5H7D - chains A and D of the 8 polymer chains in the assembly; structure by X-ray diffraction, 2.57 A resolution.

[Chain A (and D)]
Molecule: Putrescine aminotransferase, Immunoglobulin G-binding protein A
Source organism: Escherichia coli (strain K12)
Notes: EC 2.6.1.82; chain D of this document is another copy of the same molecule, construct and numbering; everything in this record applies to it too
UniProt: chimeric construct of P42588, P38507: residues 7-453 from P42588 (PAT_ECOLI) positions 7-453 (same numbers); residues 454-501 from P38507 positions 220-267 (UniProt number = residue number - 234)
Sequence (499 residues; row label = number of the first residue in the row):
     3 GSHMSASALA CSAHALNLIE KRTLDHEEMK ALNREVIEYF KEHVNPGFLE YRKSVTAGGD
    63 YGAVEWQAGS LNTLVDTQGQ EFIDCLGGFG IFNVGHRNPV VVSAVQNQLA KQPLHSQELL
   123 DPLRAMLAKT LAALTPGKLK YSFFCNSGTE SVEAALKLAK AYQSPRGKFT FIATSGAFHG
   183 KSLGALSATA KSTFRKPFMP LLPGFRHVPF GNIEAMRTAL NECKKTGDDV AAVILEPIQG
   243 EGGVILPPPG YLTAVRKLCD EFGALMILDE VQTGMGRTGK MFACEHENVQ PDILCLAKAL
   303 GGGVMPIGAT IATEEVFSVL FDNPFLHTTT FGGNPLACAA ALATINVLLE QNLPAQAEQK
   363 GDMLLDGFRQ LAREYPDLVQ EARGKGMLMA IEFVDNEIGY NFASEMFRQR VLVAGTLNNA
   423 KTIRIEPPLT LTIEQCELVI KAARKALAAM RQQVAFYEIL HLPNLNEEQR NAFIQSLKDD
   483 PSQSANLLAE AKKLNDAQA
Unresolved in the structure: 3-6
Differences from the reference sequence: expression tag (3-6); engineered mutation V456 (Asn222 in P38507), A474 (Gly240 in P38507)
Curated features (UniProtKB/Swiss-Prot):
  - binding site (pyridoxal 5'-phosphate): G150, T151, Q274, T332
  - modified residue: K300 (N6-(pyridoxal phosphate)lysine)

[How chain A and chain D interact]
Pairs across the interface (41):
  G169(A) - K198(D)
  S177(A) - E224(D)  hydrogen bond
  S177(A) - K227(D)  hydrogen bond
  A192(A) - K227(D)
  A192(A) - T228(D)
  S194(A) - K227(D)  hydrogen bond (backbone-backbone)
  S194(A) - T228(D)
  S194(A) - G229(D)  hydrogen bond (side chain-backbone)
  R197(A) - T228(D)  hydrogen bond (side chain-backbone)
  R197(A) - D230(D)  salt bridge
  K198(A) - G169(D)  hydrogen bond (side chain-backbone)
  K198(A) - G229(D)
  K198(A) - D231(D)  salt bridge
  M201(A) - T228(D)
  M201(A) - G229(D)
  M201(A) - D230(D)
  F207(A) - R208(D)
  R208(A) - F207(D)  hydrogen bond (side chain-backbone)
  R208(A) - R208(D)
  H209(A) - E224(D)
  H209(A) - T228(D)
  V210(A) - E224(D)
  P211(A) - T220(D)
  P211(A) - E224(D)
  T220(A) - P211(D)
  E224(A) - S177(D)  hydrogen bond
  E224(A) - H209(D)
  E224(A) - V210(D)
  E224(A) - P211(D)
  K227(A) - S177(D)  hydrogen bond
  K227(A) - A192(D)
  K227(A) - S194(D)  hydrogen bond (backbone-backbone)
  T228(A) - A192(D)
  T228(A) - S194(D)
  T228(A) - R197(D)  hydrogen bond (backbone-side chain)
  T228(A) - H209(D)
  G229(A) - S194(D)
  G229(A) - K198(D)
  G229(A) - M201(D)
  D230(A) - R197(D)  salt bridge
  D231(A) - K198(D)  salt bridge
Other interface residues (no listed pair), chain A (21 interface residues in all): K193, K226
Other interface residues (no listed pair), chain D (22 interface residues in all): K193, G206, K226

[Overview]
The interface between chain A and chain D involves 21 residues on one side and 22 on the other; the contacts
include 11 hydrogen bonds and 4 salt bridges. Among the polar pairs are R197(A)-D230(D), K198(A)-D231(D) and
S177(A)-E224(D).
Chain A and chain D are both Putrescine aminotransferase, Immunoglobulin G-binding protein A (Escherichia coli
(strain K12)); the structure, Crystal structure of the YgjG-protein A-Zpa963-calmodulin complex, was
determined by X-ray diffraction.
